5C3I - chains I and J of the 4 polymer chains in the assembly; structure by X-ray diffraction, 3.50 A resolution.

Chain I:
Name: Histone chaperone ASF1A
From: Homo sapiens
Reference sequence: Q9Y294 (ASF1A_HUMAN); residues 1-175 here = UniProt positions 1-175
Chain sequence (188 residues; each row starts with the number of its first residue; numbers below 1 keep their minus sign (Met-12 is residue -12)):
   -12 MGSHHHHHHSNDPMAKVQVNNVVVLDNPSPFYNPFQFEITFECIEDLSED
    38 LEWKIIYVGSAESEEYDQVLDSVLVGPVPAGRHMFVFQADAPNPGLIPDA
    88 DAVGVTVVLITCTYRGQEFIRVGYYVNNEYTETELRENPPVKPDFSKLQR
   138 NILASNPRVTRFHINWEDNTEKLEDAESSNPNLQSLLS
Disordered / not traced: -12 to 1, 155-175
Differences from the reference sequence: expression tag (-12 to 0)
Curated features (UniProtKB/Swiss-Prot):
  - motif: Ile31 to Asp37 (Required for interaction with HIRA)
  - mutagenesis: Glu36 to Asp37 (Abrogates interaction with HIRA and induction of senescence-associated heterochromatin foci), Asp37 (D37A: Abrogates interaction with CHAF1B and HIRA), Glu49 (E49A: Loss of interaction with TLK2), Asp54 (D54R: Reduces interaction with histone H3), Val62 to Pro64 (Abrogates interaction with HIRA and induction of senescence-associated heterochromatin foci), Asp88 (D88A: Loss of interaction with TLK2. Reduced phosphorylation), Val94 (V94R: Abrogates interaction with histone H3 and histone H4. Loss of interaction with TLK2. Reduced phosphorylation), Arg108 (R108E: Reduces interaction with histone H3), Ser166 (S166A: Does not affect phosphorylation in response to DNA damage), Ser175 (S175A: Does not affect phosphorylation in response to DNA damage)

Chain J:
Name: Histone H3.1
From: Homo sapiens
Reference sequence: P68431 (H31_HUMAN); residues 0-135 here correspond to UniProt positions 1-136 (UniProt number = residue number + 1)
Chain sequence (136 residues; each row starts with the number of its first residue; numbering starts at 0):
     0 MARTKQTARKSTGGKAPRKQLATKAARKSAPATGGVKKPHRYRPGTVALR
    50 EIRRYQKSTELLIRKLPFQRLVREIAQDFKTDLRFQSSAVMALQEACEAY
   100 LVGLFEDTNLCAIHAKRVTIMPKDIQLARRIRGERA
Disordered / not traced: 0-50, 135
Curated features (UniProtKB/Swiss-Prot):
  - modified residue: Arg2 (Asymmetric dimethylarginine), Thr3 (Phosphothreonine), Lys4 (Allysine), Gln5 (5-glutamyl dopamine), Thr6 (Phosphothreonine), Arg8 (Citrulline), Lys9 (N6,N6,N6-trimethyllysine), Ser10 (ADP-ribosylserine), Thr11 (Phosphothreonine), Lys14 (N6-(2-hydroxyisobutyryl)lysine), Arg17 (Asymmetric dimethylarginine), Lys18 (N6-(2-hydroxyisobutyryl)lysine), Lys23 (N6-(2-hydroxyisobutyryl)lysine), Arg26 (Citrulline), Lys27 (N6,N6,N6-trimethyllysine), Ser28 (ADP-ribosylserine), Lys36 (N6,N6,N6-trimethyllysine), Lys37 (N6-methyllysine), Tyr41 (Phosphotyrosine), Lys56 (N6,N6,N6-trimethyllysine) and 8 more in UniProt
  - lipidation: Lys18 (N6-decanoyllysine)

How chain I and chain J interact:
Contacting residue pairs (29):
  Val45(I) - Arg129(J)
  Ala48(I) - Lys122(J)
  Ala48(I) - Leu126(J)  hydrophobic
  Glu51(I) - Arg134(J)
  Asp54(I) - Arg129(J)  salt bridge
  Asp88(I) - Lys122(J)  salt bridge
  Val92(I) - Cys110(J)
  Val92(I) - Leu126(J)
  Val94(I) - Leu126(J)  hydrophobic
  Val94(I) - Ile130(J)  hydrophobic
  Leu96(I) - Ile130(J)  hydrophobic
  Arg108(I) - Arg129(J)  hydrogen bond (side chain-backbone)
  Arg108(I) - Ile130(J)
  Arg108(I) - Gly132(J)
  Gly110(I) - Ile130(J)
  Tyr111(I) - Ile130(J)
  Tyr112(I) - Asp106(J)  hydrogen bond
  Tyr112(I) - Cys110(J)  hydrophobic
  Tyr112(I) - Ala127(J)
  Tyr112(I) - Ile130(J)
  Asn114(I) - His113(J)
  Leu140(I) - His113(J)
  Asn143(I) - Leu109(J)
  Arg145(I) - Asp106(J)  salt bridge
  Arg145(I) - Ile130(J)
  Arg145(I) - Arg131(J)
  Thr147(I) - Ile130(J)
  Thr147(I) - Arg131(J)
  Phe149(I) - Arg131(J)
Other interface residues (no listed pair), chain I (21 interface residues in all): Ser47, Ser50, Thr93
Other interface residues (no listed pair), chain J (14 interface residues in all): Ala114, Gln125

Summary:
21 residues of chain I face 14 of chain J across their interface; the contacts include 2 hydrogen bonds and 3
salt bridges. Polar contacts include Asp54(I)-Arg129(J), Asp88(I)-Lys122(J) and Arg145(I)-Asp106(J). Curated
annotation (UniProt) lists 12 mutagenesis sites on chain I.
Here chain I is Histone chaperone ASF1A and chain J is Histone H3.1, both from Homo sapiens. Entry 5C3I
(Crystal structure of the quaternary complex of histone H3-H4 heterodimer with chaperone ASF1 and the
replicative ...) was determined by X-ray diffraction.
